Entry 5KCP (X-ray diffraction, 1.10 A resolution); this record covers chains A and B.

== Chain A (and B) ==
Protein: Alcohol dehydrogenase E chain
From: Equus caballus
Notes: EC 1.1.1.1; chain B of this document is another copy of the same molecule, construct and numbering; everything in this record applies to it too
UniProtKB: P00327 (ADH1E_HORSE); residues 1-374 here correspond to UniProt positions 2-375 (UniProt number = residue number + 1)
Amino-acid sequence (374 residues; numbered 1 to 374; the number before each row is that of its first residue):
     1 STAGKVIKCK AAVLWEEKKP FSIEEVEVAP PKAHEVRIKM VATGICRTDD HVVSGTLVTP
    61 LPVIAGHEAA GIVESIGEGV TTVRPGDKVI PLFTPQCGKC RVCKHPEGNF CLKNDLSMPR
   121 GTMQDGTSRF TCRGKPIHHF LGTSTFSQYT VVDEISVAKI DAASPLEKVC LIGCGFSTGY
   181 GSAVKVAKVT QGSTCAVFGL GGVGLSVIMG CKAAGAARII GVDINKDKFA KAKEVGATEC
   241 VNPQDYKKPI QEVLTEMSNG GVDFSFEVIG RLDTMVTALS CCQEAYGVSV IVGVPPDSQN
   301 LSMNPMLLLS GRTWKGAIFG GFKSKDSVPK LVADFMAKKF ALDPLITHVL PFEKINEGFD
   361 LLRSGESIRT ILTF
Differences from the reference sequence: engineered mutation Thr48 (Ser49 in P00327)
Curated features (UniProtKB/Swiss-Prot):
  - binding site (Zn(2+)): Cys46, His67, Cys97, Cys100, Cys103, Cys111, Cys174
  - binding site (an alcohol): His67
  - binding site (NAD(+)): Gly199 to Gly204, Asp223, Lys228, Val292 to Val294, Phe319, Arg369
  - modified residue: Ser1 (N-acetylserine)
Bound ions: Zn2+ site 1: Cys46, His67, Cys174 (together with 2,3,4,5,6-pentafluorobenzyl alcohol); Zn2+ site 2: Cys97, Cys100, Cys103, Cys111
Small-molecule neighbours:
  - NAJ (nicotinamide-adenine-dinucleotide (acidic form)): Cys46, Arg47, Thr48, His51, Phe93, Cys174, Thr178, Gly199, Leu200, Gly201, Gly202, Val203, Gly204, Val222, Asp223, Ile224, Asn225, Lys228, Val268, Ile269, Gly270, Arg271, Thr274, Val292, Gly293, Val294, Ala317, Ile318, Phe319, Leu362, Arg369
  - 2,3,4,5,6-pentafluorobenzyl alcohol (PFB), molecule 1: Cys46, Thr48, Leu57, His67, Phe93, Leu116, Phe140, Leu141, Cys174, Val294, Ile318
  - 2,3,4,5,6-pentafluorobenzyl alcohol (PFB), molecule 2: Gly121, Thr122, Gly126, Thr127, Ser128, Pro136, Ile137, His138
From the paper describing this entry:
  - binding site for 2,3,4,5,6-pentafluorobenzyl alcohol: Thr48
  - conformationally variable residues (side-chain flip): Leu57, Leu116
  - catalytic residues: His51 (citing earlier work)
  - mutagenesis - S48T: unchanged catalytic activity on ethanol
  - mutagenesis - S48T: decreased catalytic activity on benzyl alcohol
  - mutagenesis - S48T: decreased binding to 2,3,4,5,6-pentafluorobenzyl alcohol
  - mutagenesis - S48T: decreased catalytic activity on secondary alcohols
  - mutagenesis - F93A (23 s-1): decreased catalytic activity on ethanol
  - mutagenesis - F93A: decreased catalytic activity on acetaldehyde
  - mutagenesis - F93A: increased catalytic activity on larger secondary alcohols
  - mutagenesis - S48T/F93A (10-fold), F93A (10-fold): increased binding to NADH
  - mutagenesis - S48T/F93A (7-fold): increased catalytic activity on 2-butanols
  - binding site for 2,3,4,5,6-pentafluorobenzyl alcohol: Phe93 (proposed by the authors, not directly observed)

== Interface between chain A and chain B ==
Pairs across the interface (83; chain A residue first):
  Arg101(A) - Ser258(B)  hydrogen bond (side chain-backbone)
  Arg101(A) - Asn259(B)  hydrogen bond (side chain-backbone)
  Arg101(A) - Gly260(B)
  Arg101(A) - Gly261(B)  hydrogen bond (side chain-backbone)
  Arg101(A) - Gln283(B)
  Arg101(A) - Tyr286(B)  hydrogen bond
  Val102(A) - Gln283(B)
  Val102(A) - Ala285(B)  hydrophobic
  His105(A) - Tyr286(B)
  Phe110(A) - Glu284(B)
  Phe110(A) - Ala285(B)  hydrophobic
  Phe110(A) - Ser310(B)
  Leu112(A) - Glu284(B)
  Ser117(A) - Glu284(B)
  Ser258(A) - Arg101(B)  hydrogen bond (backbone-side chain)
  Asn259(A) - Arg101(B)  hydrogen bond (backbone-side chain)
  Gly260(A) - Arg101(B)
  Gly261(A) - Arg101(B)  hydrogen bond (backbone-side chain)
  Leu272(A) - Pro305(B)  hydrophobic
  Met275(A) - Pro305(B)  hydrophobic
  Gln283(A) - Arg101(B)
  Gln283(A) - Val102(B)
  Glu284(A) - Phe110(B)
  Glu284(A) - Leu112(B)
  Ala285(A) - Val102(B)  hydrophobic
  Ala285(A) - Phe110(B)  hydrophobic
  Tyr286(A) - Arg101(B)  hydrogen bond
  Tyr286(A) - Val102(B)  hydrophobic
  Tyr286(A) - His105(B)
  Ile291(A) - Leu308(B)  hydrophobic
  Ile291(A) - Leu309(B)
  Val292(A) - Leu309(B)
  Gly293(A) - Leu309(B)
  Pro295(A) - Pro305(B)  hydrophobic
  Pro295(A) - Met306(B)  hydrophobic
  Gln299(A) - Pro305(B)
  Asn300(A) - Ser302(B)  hydrogen bond
  Asn300(A) - Met303(B)
  Asn300(A) - Asn304(B)
  Leu301(A) - Leu301(B)
  Leu301(A) - Ser302(B)
  Leu301(A) - Met303(B)  hydrogen bond (backbone-backbone)
  Leu301(A) - Pro305(B)  hydrophobic
  Ser302(A) - Asn300(B)  hydrogen bond
  Ser302(A) - Leu301(B)
  Met303(A) - Asn300(B)
  Met303(A) - Leu301(B)  hydrogen bond (backbone-backbone)
  Asn304(A) - Asn300(B)
  Pro305(A) - Leu272(B)  hydrophobic
  Pro305(A) - Met275(B)  hydrophobic
  Pro305(A) - Pro295(B)  hydrophobic
  Pro305(A) - Gln299(B)
  Pro305(A) - Leu301(B)  hydrophobic
  Leu308(A) - Ile291(B)  hydrophobic
  Leu308(A) - Trp314(B)  hydrophobic
  Leu308(A) - Gly316(B)  hydrogen bond (backbone-backbone)
  Leu308(A) - Ala317(B)
  Leu309(A) - Ile291(B)
  Leu309(A) - Val292(B)
  Leu309(A) - Gly293(B)
  Leu309(A) - Pro295(B)
  Leu309(A) - Gly316(B)
  Leu309(A) - Ala317(B)  hydrogen bond (backbone-backbone)
  Leu309(A) - Ile318(B)  hydrogen bond (backbone-backbone)
  Ser310(A) - Phe110(B)
  Gly311(A) - Gly316(B)
  Arg312(A) - Lys315(B)
  Arg312(A) - Gly316(B)
  Thr313(A) - Thr313(B)
  Thr313(A) - Trp314(B)
  Thr313(A) - Lys315(B)
  Trp314(A) - Leu308(B)  hydrophobic
  Trp314(A) - Thr313(B)
  Trp314(A) - Trp314(B)  hydrogen bond (backbone-backbone)
  Lys315(A) - Arg312(B)
  Lys315(A) - Thr313(B)
  Gly316(A) - Leu308(B)  hydrogen bond (backbone-backbone)
  Gly316(A) - Leu309(B)
  Gly316(A) - Gly311(B)
  Gly316(A) - Arg312(B)
  Ala317(A) - Leu308(B)
  Ala317(A) - Leu309(B)  hydrogen bond (backbone-backbone)
  Ile318(A) - Leu309(B)  hydrogen bond (backbone-backbone)
Interface residues without a listed pair, chain A (43 interface residues in all): Glu107, Gly108, Val294, Ser298, Met306
Interface residues without a listed pair, chain B (41 interface residues in all): Gly108, Ser117, Val294

== Overview ==
43 residues of chain A face 41 of chain B across their interface; the contacts include 19 hydrogen bonds.
Polar pairs include Arg101(A)-Ser258(B), Arg101(A)-Asn259(B) and Arg101(A)-Gly261(B). Bound to chain A:
compound NAJ and 2,3,4,5,6-pentafluorobenzyl alcohol. From the paper: the catalytic residue His51(A);
S48T/F93A and F93A of chain A increase binding to NADH.
Chain A and chain B are both Alcohol dehydrogenase E chain (Equus caballus); the structure, horse liver S48T
alcohol dehydrogenase complexed with NAD and pentafluorobenzyl alcohol, was determined by X-ray diffraction,
deposited together with 5KCZ.
